8E8L - chains 1 and H of the 6 polymer chains in the assembly; structure by electron microscopy, 3.13 A resolution.

Chain 1:
Protein: Capsid protein VP1
From: Human poliovirus 1 Mahoney
UniProt: P03300 (POLG_POL1M); residues 21-302 here correspond to UniProt positions 600-881 (UniProt number = residue number + 579)
Chain sequence (282 residues; each row starts with the number of its first residue):
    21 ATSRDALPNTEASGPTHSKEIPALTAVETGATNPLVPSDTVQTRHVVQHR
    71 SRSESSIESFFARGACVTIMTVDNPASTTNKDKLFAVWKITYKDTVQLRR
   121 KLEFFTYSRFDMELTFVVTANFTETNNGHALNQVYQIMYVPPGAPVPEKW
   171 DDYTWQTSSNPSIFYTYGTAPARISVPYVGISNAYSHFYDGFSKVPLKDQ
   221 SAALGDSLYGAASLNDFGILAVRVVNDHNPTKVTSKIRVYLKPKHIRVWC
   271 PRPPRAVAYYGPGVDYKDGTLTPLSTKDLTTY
Curated features (UniProtKB/Swiss-Prot):
  - site: Tyr-302 (Cleavage)
Reported in the primary citation:
  - conformationally variable residues (loop rearrangement): Ala-232 to Gly-238

Chain H:
Protein: 9H2 Fab heavy chain
From: Homo sapiens
Notes: antibody fragment or engineered binder
Chain sequence (126 residues; numbered 23 to 148; the number before each row is that of its first residue):
    23 LVQSGAELKKPGASVKFSCQASGFTFTTYDIHWVRQAPGQGLEWMGMISP
    73 SRDSTIYAQKFQGRVTMTSDTSTSTVYMELTSLRSEDTALYYCATASRPS
   123 AWVFRSLYTYYYMDVWGTGTTVTVSS
Disulfides: Cys-41/Cys-115

How chain 1 and chain H interact:
Contacting residue pairs (20):
  Val-87(1) with Ser-128(H)
  Thr-88(1) with Ser-128(H), hydrogen bond (side chain-backbone)
  Ile-89(1) with Ser-128(H), hydrogen bond (backbone-backbone); Leu-129(H), hydrophobic
  Thr-91(1) with Thr-131(H)
  Lys-101(1) with Tyr-51(H); Ser-119(H), hydrogen bond (side chain-backbone)
  Asp-102(1) with Arg-120(H), salt bridge
  Leu-104(1) with Pro-121(H), hydrophobic; Ser-122(H)
  Phe-105(1) with Ala-123(H)
  Ala-106(1) with Ala-123(H)
  Val-107(1) with Ala-123(H), hydrogen bond (backbone-backbone); Trp-124(H); Val-125(H), hydrogen bond (backbone-backbone)
  Trp-108(1) with Ser-128(H)
  Asp-114(1) with Arg-127(H); Ser-128(H), hydrogen bond (side chain-backbone)
  Val-166(1) with Trp-124(H), hydrophobic
  Ile-239(1) with Trp-124(H), hydrophobic
Interface residues without a listed pair, chain 1 (16 interface residues in all): Met-90, Thr-115
Interface features reported in the paper:
  - epitope / paratope residues, chain 1: Val-87(1), Thr-88(1), Ile-89(1), Phe-105(1), Ala-106(1), Val-107(1), Trp-108(1), Asp-114(1)

Summary:
16 residues of chain 1 face 12 of chain H across their interface, with 6 hydrogen bonds and 1 salt bridge.
Among the polar pairs are Asp-102(1)/Arg-120(H), Thr-88(1)/Ser-128(H) and Lys-101(1)/Ser-119(H). From the
paper: epitope/paratope residues Val-87(1), Thr-88(1) and Ile-89(1) among others; conformational variability
at Ala-232(1).
Chain 1 is Capsid protein VP1 (Human poliovirus 1 Mahoney) and chain H is 9H2 Fab heavy chain (Homo sapiens);
the structure, 9H2 Fab-poliovirus 1 complex, was determined by electron microscopy, deposited together with
8E8R, 8E8S, 8E8X, 8E8Y and 8E8Z.
